Entry 5TZ1 (X-ray diffraction, 2.00 A resolution); this record covers chain A.

== Chain A ==
Name: Sterol 14-alpha demethylase
Source organism: Candida albicans
Notes: EC 1.14.13.70
UniProtKB: Q9P4W0 (Q9P4W0_CANAX); residues 48-528 here = UniProt positions 48-528
Chain sequence (490 residues; row label = number of the first residue in the row):
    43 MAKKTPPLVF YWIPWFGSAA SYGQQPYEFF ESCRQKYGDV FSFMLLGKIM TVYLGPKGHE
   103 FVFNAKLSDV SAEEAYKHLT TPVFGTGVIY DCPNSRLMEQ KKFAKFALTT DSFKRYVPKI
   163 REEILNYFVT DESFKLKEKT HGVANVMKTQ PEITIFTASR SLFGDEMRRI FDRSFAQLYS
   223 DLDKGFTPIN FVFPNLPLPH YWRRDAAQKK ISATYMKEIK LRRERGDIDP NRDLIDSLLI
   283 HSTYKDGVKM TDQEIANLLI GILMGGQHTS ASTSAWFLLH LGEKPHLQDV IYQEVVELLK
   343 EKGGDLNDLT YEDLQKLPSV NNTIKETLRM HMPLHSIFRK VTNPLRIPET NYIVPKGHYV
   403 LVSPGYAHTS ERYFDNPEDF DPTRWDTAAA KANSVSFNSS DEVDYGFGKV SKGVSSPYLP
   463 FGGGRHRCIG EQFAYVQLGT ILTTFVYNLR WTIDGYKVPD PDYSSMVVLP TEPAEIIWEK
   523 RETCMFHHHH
Disordered / not traced: 43-44, 529-532
Construct notes: expression tag (43-47, 529-532); engineered mutation Pro48 (Ala in Q9P4W0), Leu263 (Ser in Q9P4W0)
Metal / ion sites: heme Fe: Cys470 (together with VT1)
Small-molecule neighbours:
  - heme (HEM): Phe105, Tyr118, Tyr132, Leu139, Lys143, Leu150, Ile304, Gly308, Thr311, Thr315, Leu370, Met374, Pro375, Leu376, Ile379, Arg381, Pro462, Phe463, Gly464, Arg467, His468, Arg469, Cys470, Ile471, Gly472, Phe475, Ala476, Leu480
  - VT1 ((R)-2-(2,4-Difluorophenyl)-1,1-difluoro-3-(1H-tetrazol-1-yl)-1-(5-(4-(2,2,2-trifluoroethoxy)phenyl)pyridin-2-yl)propan-2-ol): Tyr64, Tyr118, Leu121, Thr122, Phe126, Ile131, Tyr132, Phe228, Pro230, Phe233, Gly303, Ile304, Gly307, Gly308, Thr311, Leu376, His377, Ser378, Phe380, Tyr505, Ser507, Met508
What the authors report for this chain:
  - heme coordination: Cys470
  - binding site for heme: Tyr118, Tyr132, Lys143, Arg381, His468
  - binding site for VT1: Tyr64, Tyr118, Leu121, Thr122, Phe126, Ile131, Tyr132, Phe228, Pro230, Phe233, Gly303, Ile304, Gly307, Gly308, Thr311, Leu376, His377, Ser378, Phe380, Tyr505, Ser507, Met508
  - catalytic residues: His310, Thr311 (proposed by the authors, not directly observed)

== In short ==
Chain A binds heme and compound VT1. The paper reports catalytic residues His310 and Thr311; a binding site
for VT1 at Tyr64, Tyr118 and Leu121 among others.
Chain A is Sterol 14-alpha demethylase (Candida albicans); the structure, Crystal structure of sterol 14-alpha
demethylase (CYP51) from Candida albicans in complex with the tetrazole-based antifungal ..., was determined
by X-ray diffraction together with 5FSA from the same study.
